PDB entry 3FSS | X-ray diffraction, 1.43 A resolution | chain A

== Chain A ==
Name: Histone chaperone RTT106
From: Saccharomyces cerevisiae
Notes: fragment: histone binding segment
UniProtKB: P40161 (RT106_YEAST); residues 68-301 here = UniProt positions 68-301
Chain sequence (237 residues; numbered 65 to 301; the number before each row is that of its first residue):
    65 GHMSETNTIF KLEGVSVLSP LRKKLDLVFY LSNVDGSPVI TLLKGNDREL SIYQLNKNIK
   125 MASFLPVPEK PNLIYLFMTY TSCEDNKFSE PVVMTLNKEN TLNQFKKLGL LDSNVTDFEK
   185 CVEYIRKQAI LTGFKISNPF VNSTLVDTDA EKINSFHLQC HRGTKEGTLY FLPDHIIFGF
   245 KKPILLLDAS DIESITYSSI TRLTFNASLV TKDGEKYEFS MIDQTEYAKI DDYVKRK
Unresolved in the structure: 65-69, 206-215
Construct notes: expression tag (65-67); engineered mutation Lys171 (Asn in P40161), Leu251 (Phe in P40161)
Modified / non-standard residues: Mse67 (selenomethionine); Mse125, Mse142, Mse158, Mse285 (selenomethionine; parent Met)
Ligand contacts: malonic acid (MLA): Mse125, Ala126, Ser127, Ser201, Leu236, Pro237, Asp238, His239
Swiss-Prot annotation at these positions:
  - mutagenesis: Ile259 (I259A: Decreases histone-binding), Tyr261 (Y261A: Impairs histone-binding), Phe269 (F269A: Impairs histone-binding), Gln288 (Q288A: Decreases histone-binding), Tyr291 (Y291A: Impairs histone-binding), Ile294 (I294A: Impairs histone-binding)

== Overview ==
Bound to chain A: malonic acid. From UniProt: 6 mutagenesis sites.
Chain A is Histone chaperone RTT106 (Saccharomyces cerevisiae); the structure, Structure of the tandem PH
domains of Rtt106, was determined by X-ray diffraction together with 3TVV and 3TW1 from the same study.
